3B0O - chain A; structure by X-ray diffraction, 1.61 A resolution.

[Chain A]
Protein: Alpha-lactalbumin
Source organism: Homo sapiens
UniProtKB: P00709 (LALBA_HUMAN); residues 2-123 here correspond to UniProt positions 21-142 (UniProt number = residue number + 19)
Amino-acid sequence (123 residues; each row starts with the number of its first residue):
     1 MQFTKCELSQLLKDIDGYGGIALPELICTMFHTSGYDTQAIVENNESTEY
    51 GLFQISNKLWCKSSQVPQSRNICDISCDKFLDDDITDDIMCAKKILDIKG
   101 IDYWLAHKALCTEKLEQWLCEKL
Disordered / not traced: 121-123
Differences from the reference sequence: expression tag (1)
Swiss-Prot annotation at these positions:
  - binding site (Ca(2+)): T38, Q39, K79, L81, D82, D83, D84, D87, D88
  - binding site (Zn(2+)): E49, E116
  - glycosylation (N-linked (GlcNAc...) asparagine): N45, N71
Disulfides: C6-C120, C28-C111, C61-C77, C73-C91
Bound ions: Ca2+: K79, D82, D84, D87, D88

[In short]
K79, D82, D84, D87 and D88 form the Ca2+ site. UniProt lists 9 Ca2+-binding residues and Zn2+-binding residues
E49 and E116.
Chain A is Alpha-lactalbumin (Homo sapiens); the structure, Crystal structure of alpha-lactalbumin, was
determined by X-ray diffraction together with 3B0I and 3B0K from the same study.
